3ODC - chains A and C of the 3 polymer chains in the assembly; structure by X-ray diffraction, 2.80 A resolution.

Chain A:
Molecule: Poly [ADP-ribose] polymerase 1
From: Homo sapiens
Notes: EC 2.4.2.30; fragment: PARP-1 zinc finger 2, Zn2
Reference sequence: P09874 (PARP1_HUMAN); numbering as in UniProt (aligned over 105-206)
Amino-acid sequence (111 residues; row label = number of the first residue in the row):
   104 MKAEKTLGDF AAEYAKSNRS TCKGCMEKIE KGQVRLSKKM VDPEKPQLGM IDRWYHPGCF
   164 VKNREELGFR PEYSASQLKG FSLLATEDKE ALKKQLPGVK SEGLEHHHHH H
Not modelled in the structure: 104-108, 202-214
Differences from the reference sequence: expression tag (104, 207-214)
Bound ions: Zn2+: Cys125, Cys128, His159, Cys162
From the paper describing this entry:
  - binding site for the 8-nt DNA strand (chain C): Lys119 to Lys126, Arg138, Leu151, Ile154
  - binding site for the 8-nt DNA strand: Asn121, Lys134
  - mutagenesis - R138A, L151A/I154A: abolished binding to DNA
  - mutagenesis - R122A (80-fold): decreased binding to DNA
  - mutagenesis - R138A, L151A/I154A: abolished binding to the 8-nt DNA strand (chain C)
  - mutagenesis - R122A (80-fold), L151A, I154A: decreased binding to the 8-nt DNA strand (chain C)

Chain C:
Molecule: 8-nt DNA strand
Sequence (8 nucleotides; numbered 1 to 8; the number before each row is that of its first residue):
     1 CCCAGACG

Interface between chain A and chain C:
Pairs across the interface (15):
  Lys119(A) - DA6(C)  salt bridge to the phosphate
  Lys119(A) - DC7(C)  phosphate contact
  Ser120(A) - DA6(C)  hydrogen bond to the phosphate
  Ser120(A) - DC7(C)  hydrogen bond to the phosphate
  Arg122(A) - DG5(C)  base contact
  Arg122(A) - DC7(C)  sugar contact
  Ser123(A) - DC7(C)  phosphate contact
  Ser123(A) - DG8(C)  phosphate contact
  Thr124(A) - DG8(C)  hydrogen bond to the phosphate
  Arg138(A) - DC7(C)  salt bridge to the phosphate
  Asp145(A) - DG8(C)  phosphate contact
  Lys148(A) - DG8(C)  hydrogen bond to the phosphate
  Leu151(A) - DG8(C)  base contact
  Ile154(A) - DG8(C)  sugar contact
  Trp157(A) - DG8(C)  phosphate contact
Other interface residues (no listed pair), chain A (13 interface residues in all): Lys126, Asp155

Overview:
13 residues of chain A face 4 of chain C across their interface, with 4 hydrogen bonds and 2 salt bridges.
Among the polar pairs are Ser120(A)-DA6(C), Ser120(A)-DC7(C) and Thr124(A)-DG8(C). From the paper: a binding
site for the 8-nt DNA strand (chain C) at Lys119(A), Arg138(A) and Leu151(A) among others; R122A, L151A and
I154A of chain A reduce binding to the 8-nt DNA strand (chain C); 5 substitutions were tested in all.
Chain A is Poly [ADP-ribose] polymerase 1 (Homo sapiens) and chain C is an 8-nt DNA strand; the structure,
Human PARP-1 zinc finger 2 (Zn2) bound to DNA, was determined by X-ray diffraction together with 3OD8, 3ODA
and 3ODE from the same study.
